PDB entry 8D7H | electron microscopy, 3.40 A resolution | chains D and E of the 6 polymer chains in the assembly

Chain D:
Protein: Cardiotrophin-like cytokine factor 1
Source organism: Homo sapiens
UniProt: Q9UBD9 (CLCF1_HUMAN); numbering as in UniProt (aligned over 28-225)
Chain sequence (204 residues; row label = number of the first residue in the row):
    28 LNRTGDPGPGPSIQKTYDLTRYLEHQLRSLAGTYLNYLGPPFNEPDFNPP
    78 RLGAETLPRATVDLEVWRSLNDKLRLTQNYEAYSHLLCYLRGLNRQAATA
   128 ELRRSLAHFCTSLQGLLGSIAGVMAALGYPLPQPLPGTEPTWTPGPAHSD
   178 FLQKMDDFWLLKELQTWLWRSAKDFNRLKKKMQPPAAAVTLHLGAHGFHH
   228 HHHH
Unresolved in the structure: 28-33, 212-231
Sequence notes: expression tag (226-231)

Chain E:
Protein: Cytokine receptor-like factor 1
Source organism: Homo sapiens
UniProt: O75462 (CRLF1_HUMAN); numbering as in UniProt (aligned over 38-422)
Chain sequence (395 residues; each row starts with the number of its first residue):
    38 AHTAVISPQDPTLLIGSSLLATCSVHGDPPGATAEGLYWTLNGRRLPPEL
    88 SRVLNASTLALALANLNGSRQRSGDNLVCHARDGSILAGSCLYVGLPPEK
   138 PVNISCWSKNMKDLTCRWTPGAHGETFLHTNYSLKYKLRWYGQDNTCEEY
   188 HTVGPHSCHIPKDLALFTPYEIWVEATNRLGSARSDVLTLDILDVVTTDP
   238 PPDVHVSRVGGLEDQLSVRWVSPPALKDFLFQAKYQIRYRVEDSVDWKVV
   288 DDVSNQTSCRLAGLKPGTVYFVQVRCNPFGIYGSKKAGIWSEWSHPTAAS
   338 TPRSERPGPGGGACEPRGGEPSSGPVRRELKQFLGWLKKHAYCSNLSFRL
   388 YDQWRAWMQKSHKTRNQDEGILPSGRRGTARGPARHHHHHHHHHH
Unresolved in the structure: 38, 342-432
Sequence notes: expression tag (423-432)
Disulfides: Cys60-Cys116, Cys143-Cys153, Cys184-Cys195
Covalently attached groups: N-acetylglucosamine (NAG) linked to Asn92, Asn104, Asn140, Asn168, Asn292

Chain D / chain E interface:
Pairs across the interface (16):
  Pro67(D) - Asn79(E)
  Pro67(D) - Arg107(E)
  Pro67(D) - Gln108(E)
  Pro68(D) - Asn113(E)
  Glu71(D) - Gly80(E)
  Pro76(D) - Ile123(E)  hydrophobic
  Ser176(D) - Gln46(E)
  Asp177(D) - Asp47(E)
  Asp177(D) - Cys128(E)
  Asp177(D) - Tyr130(E)  hydrogen bond
  Phe178(D) - Asn113(E)
  Phe178(D) - Val115(E)  hydrophobic
  Phe178(D) - Gly126(E)
  Lys181(D) - Ser110(E)  hydrogen bond
  Lys181(D) - Asn113(E)  hydrogen bond
  Lys181(D) - Cys128(E)
Also at the interface, not in a pair above, chain D (14 interface residues in all): Leu65, Gly66, Phe69, Phe74, Pro77, Leu79
Also at the interface, not in a pair above, chain E (16 interface residues in all): Thr40, Gly111, Ser127
Interface features reported in the paper:
  - residue pairs: Phe178(D)-Gly126(E) (pi stacking), Lys181(D)-Ser110(E) (hydrogen bond), Asn113(E)-Phe178(D), Asn113(E)-Lys181(D) (hydrogen bond), Val115(E)-Phe178(D), Ile123(E)-Phe178(D), Cys128(E)-Phe178(D), Cys128(E)-Lys181(D) (hydrogen bond)

In short:
14 residues of chain D and 16 residues of chain E are in contact, with 3 hydrogen bonds. Polar contacts
include Asp177(D)-Tyr130(E), Lys181(D)-Ser110(E) and Lys181(D)-Asn113(E). The paper describes pi stacking
between Phe178(D) and Gly126(E); hydrogen bonds between Lys181(D) and Ser110(E), Asn113(E) and Lys181(D) and
Cys128(E) and Lys181(D); contacts between Asn113(E) and Phe178(D), Val115(E) and Phe178(D) and Ile123(E) and
Phe178(D) among others.
Here chain D is Cardiotrophin-like cytokine factor 1 and chain E is Cytokine receptor-like factor 1, both from
Homo sapiens. Entry 8D7H (Cryo-EM structure of human CLCF1 in complex with CRLF1 and CNTFR alpha) was
determined by electron microscopy (same publication as 8D74, 8D7R, 8D82 and 8D85).
